PDB entry 3ZCH | X-ray diffraction, 2.00 A resolution | chain A

Chain A:
Molecule: Ascorbate peroxidase
From: Glycine max
Notes: EC 1.11.1.11
UniProt: Q43758 (Q43758_SOYBN); residues 2-250 here = UniProt positions 2-250
Sequence (261 residues; each row starts with the number of its first residue; numbers below 1 keep their minus sign (Met-10 is residue -10)):
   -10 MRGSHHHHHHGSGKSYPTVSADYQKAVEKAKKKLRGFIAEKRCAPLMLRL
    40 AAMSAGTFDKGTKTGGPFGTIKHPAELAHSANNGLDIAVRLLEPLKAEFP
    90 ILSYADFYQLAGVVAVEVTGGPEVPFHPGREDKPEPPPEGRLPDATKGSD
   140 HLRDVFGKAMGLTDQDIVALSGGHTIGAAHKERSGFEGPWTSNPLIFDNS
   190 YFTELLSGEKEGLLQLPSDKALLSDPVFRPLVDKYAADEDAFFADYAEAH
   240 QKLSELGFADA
Unresolved in the structure: -10 to 1
Sequence notes: expression tag (-10 to 1); engineered mutation Ala41 (Trp in Q43758), Met42 (His in Q43758)
Ion coordination: heme Fe near His163 (its only coordinating residue here); K+: Thr164, Thr180, Asn182, Ile185, Asp187, Ser189
Residues lining bound ligands: heme (HEM): Pro34, Leu35, Leu37, Arg38, Ala41, Pro132, Asp133, Ala134, Leu141, Phe145, Leu159, Ser160, Gly162, His163, Ile165, Gly166, Ala167, Ala168, His169, Arg172, Ser173, Phe175, Trp179, Leu205, Ser207, Tyr235

Overview:
Bound to chain A: heme. Thr164, Thr180, Asn182, Ile185, Asp187 and Ser189 coordinate K+.
Chain A is Ascorbate peroxidase (Glycine max); the structure, Ascorbate peroxidase W41A-H42M mutant, was
determined by X-ray diffraction together with 3ZCG and 3ZCY from the same study.
